PDB entry 1H8T | X-ray diffraction, 2.90 A resolution | chains B and C of the 4 polymer chains in the assembly

[Chain B]
Molecule: Echovirus 11 coat protein VP2
From: Echovirus 11
Reference sequence: P29813 (POLG_EC11G); residues 1001-1262 here correspond to UniProt positions 70-331 (UniProt number = residue number - 931)
Chain sequence (262 residues; row label = number of the first residue in the row):
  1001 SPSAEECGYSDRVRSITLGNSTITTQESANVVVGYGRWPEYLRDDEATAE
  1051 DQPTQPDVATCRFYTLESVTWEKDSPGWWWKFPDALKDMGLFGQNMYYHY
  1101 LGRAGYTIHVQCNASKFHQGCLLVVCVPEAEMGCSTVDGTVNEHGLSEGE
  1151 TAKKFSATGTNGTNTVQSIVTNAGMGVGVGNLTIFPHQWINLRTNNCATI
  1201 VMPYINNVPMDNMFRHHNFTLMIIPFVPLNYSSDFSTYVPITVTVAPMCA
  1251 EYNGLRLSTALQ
Not modelled in the structure: 1001-1009
Differences from the reference sequence: conflict Arg1043 (Lys112 in P29813), Asp1045 (Asn114 in P29813), Lys1073 (Arg142 in P29813), Ile1108 (Leu177 in P29813), Thr1136 (Gln205 in P29813), Ala1157 (Ser226 in P29813), Gly1159 (Ser228 in P29813), Ser1168 (Thr237 in P29813), Phe1185 (Tyr254 in P29813), Asn1230 (Asp299 in P29813), Phe1235 (Ser304 in P29813), Ala1260 (Ser329 in P29813)
UniProt features mapped onto this chain:
  - site: Gln1262 (Cleavage)

[Chain C]
Molecule: Echovirus 11 coat protein VP3
From: Echovirus 11
Reference sequence: P29813 (POLG_EC11G); residues 2001-2238 here correspond to UniProt positions 332-569 (UniProt number = residue number - 1669)
Chain sequence (238 residues; row label = number of the first residue in the row):
  2001 GLPVINTPGSNQFLTSDDFQSPSAMPQFDVTPELNIPGEVQNLMEIAEVD
  2051 SVVPVNNVAGNLETMDIYRIPVQSGNHQSSQVFGFQVQPGLDGVFKHTLL
  2101 GEILNYYAHWSGSIKLTFVFCGSAMATGKFLLAYAPPGANAPKSRKDAML
  2151 GTHIIWDVGLQSSCVLCIPWISQTHYRLVQQDEYTSAGNVTCWYQTGIVV
  2201 PAGTPTSCSIMCFVSACNDFSVRLLKDTPFIQQAALLQ
Differences from the reference sequence: conflict Ile2005 (Met336 in P29813), Ala2059 (Glu390 in P29813), Asn2061 (Lys392 in P29813), Glu2063 (Asp394 in P29813), Asp2066 (Glu397 in P29813), Ile2067 (Val398 in P29813), Ser2080 (Asp411 in P29813), Gly2093 (Ser424 in P29813), Tyr2107 (Phe438 in P29813), Ser2144 (Asn475 in P29813), Ile2168 (Val499 in P29813), Gln2232 (Glu563 in P29813), Ala2234 (Thr565 in P29813)
UniProt features mapped onto this chain:
  - region: Leu2236 to Gln2238 (Amphipathic alpha-helix)

[Interface between chain B and chain C]
Residue-residue contacts - 68 pairs, chain B then chain C:
  Arg1012(B) - Leu2160(C)
  Tyr1035(B) - Gly2038(C)
  Arg1037(B) - Asn2035(C)  hydrogen bond (side chain-backbone)
  Arg1037(B) - Ile2036(C)
  Arg1037(B) - Pro2037(C)
  Glu1046(B) - Leu2034(C)
  Glu1046(B) - Asn2035(C)  hydrogen bond (side chain-backbone)
  Lys1116(B) - Ser2123(C)
  Lys1116(B) - Ala2124(C)  hydrogen bond (backbone-backbone)
  Lys1116(B) - Met2125(C)  hydrogen bond (backbone-backbone)
  Phe1117(B) - Met2125(C)  hydrophobic
  Phe1117(B) - Ala2202(C)
  Phe1117(B) - Gly2203(C)
  Phe1117(B) - Thr2204(C)
  Phe1117(B) - Pro2205(C)
  His1118(B) - Ser2123(C)
  Gln1119(B) - Cys2121(C)
  Gln1119(B) - Gly2122(C)
  Gln1119(B) - Ser2123(C)
  Gln1119(B) - Pro2205(C)
  Gln1119(B) - Ser2207(C)
  Gln1119(B) - Cys2208(C)
  Gly1120(B) - Cys2121(C)
  Ile1169(B) - Glu2063(C)
  Thr1171(B) - Glu2063(C)
  Thr1171(B) - Thr2064(C)
  Val1179(B) - Met2065(C)  hydrophobic
  Val1179(B) - Tyr2068(C)  hydrophobic
  Gly1180(B) - Ser2051(C)
  Gly1180(B) - Val2052(C)  hydrogen bond (backbone-backbone)
  Gly1180(B) - Tyr2068(C)  hydrogen bond (backbone-side chain)
  Asn1181(B) - Ser2051(C)
  Asn1181(B) - His2097(C)  hydrogen bond (side chain-backbone)
  Asn1181(B) - Thr2098(C)
  Asn1181(B) - Leu2099(C)  hydrogen bond (side chain-backbone)
  Thr1183(B) - Val2049(C)
  Thr1183(B) - Asp2050(C)  hydrogen bond (side chain-backbone)
  Thr1183(B) - Ser2051(C)
  Ile1184(B) - Leu2099(C)  hydrophobic
  Trp1189(B) - Phe2213(C)  hydrophobic
  Asn1191(B) - Phe2120(C)  hydrogen bond (side chain-backbone)
  Asn1191(B) - Cys2121(C)
  Arg1193(B) - Phe2120(C)
  Arg1193(B) - Gly2122(C)
  Arg1193(B) - Ser2123(C)  hydrogen bond (side chain-backbone)
  Arg1193(B) - Ala2124(C)
  Arg1193(B) - Val2158(C)
  Arg1193(B) - Gly2159(C)  hydrogen bond (side chain-backbone)
  Thr1194(B) - Leu2160(C)
  Thr1194(B) - Ser2162(C)
  Pro1203(B) - Pro2037(C)  hydrophobic
  Tyr1204(B) - Pro2037(C)
  Asn1206(B) - Ile2036(C)
  Val1208(B) - Leu2034(C)
  Pro1209(B) - Leu2034(C)
  Ile1224(B) - Met2065(C)  hydrophobic
  Phe1226(B) - Met2065(C)  hydrophobic
  Phe1226(B) - Arg2069(C)  hydrogen bond (backbone-side chain)
  Phe1226(B) - Met2211(C)  hydrophobic
  Val1227(B) - Arg2069(C)
  Val1227(B) - Cys2121(C)  hydrophobic
  Val1227(B) - Ser2209(C)
  Pro1228(B) - Arg2069(C)
  Tyr1231(B) - Pro2205(C)  hydrophobic
  Ser1232(B) - Gly2203(C)
  Ser1232(B) - Thr2204(C)
  Ser1232(B) - Pro2205(C)
  Asp1234(B) - Gly2203(C)
Also at the interface, not in a pair above, chain B (40 interface residues in all): Cys1121, Ala1157, Val1170, Gly1178, Ile1205, Asn1207, Pro1225, Asn1230
Also at the interface, not in a pair above, chain C (40 interface residues in all): Ile2046, Val2119, Ala2126, Pro2201

[Overview]
Chain B and chain C each contribute 40 residues to their interface; the contacts include 13 hydrogen bonds.
Polar contacts include Arg1037(B)-Asn2035(C), Glu1046(B)-Asn2035(C) and Gly1180(B)-Tyr2068(C).
Here chain B is Echovirus 11 coat protein VP2 and chain C is Echovirus 11 coat protein VP3, both from
Echovirus 11. Entry 1H8T (Echovirus 11) was determined by X-ray diffraction.
